6TMH - chains D and g of the 21 polymer chains in the assembly; structure by electron microscopy, 3.10 A resolution.

Chain D:
Name: ATP synthase subunit beta
Organism: Toxoplasma gondii (strain ATCC 50853 / GT1)
Notes: EC 7.1.2.2
UniProtKB: A0A125YYY4 (A0A125YYY4_TOXGG); residue numbers follow UniProt; this construct covers 1-560
Amino-acid sequence (560 residues; numbered 1 to 560; the number before each row is that of its first residue):
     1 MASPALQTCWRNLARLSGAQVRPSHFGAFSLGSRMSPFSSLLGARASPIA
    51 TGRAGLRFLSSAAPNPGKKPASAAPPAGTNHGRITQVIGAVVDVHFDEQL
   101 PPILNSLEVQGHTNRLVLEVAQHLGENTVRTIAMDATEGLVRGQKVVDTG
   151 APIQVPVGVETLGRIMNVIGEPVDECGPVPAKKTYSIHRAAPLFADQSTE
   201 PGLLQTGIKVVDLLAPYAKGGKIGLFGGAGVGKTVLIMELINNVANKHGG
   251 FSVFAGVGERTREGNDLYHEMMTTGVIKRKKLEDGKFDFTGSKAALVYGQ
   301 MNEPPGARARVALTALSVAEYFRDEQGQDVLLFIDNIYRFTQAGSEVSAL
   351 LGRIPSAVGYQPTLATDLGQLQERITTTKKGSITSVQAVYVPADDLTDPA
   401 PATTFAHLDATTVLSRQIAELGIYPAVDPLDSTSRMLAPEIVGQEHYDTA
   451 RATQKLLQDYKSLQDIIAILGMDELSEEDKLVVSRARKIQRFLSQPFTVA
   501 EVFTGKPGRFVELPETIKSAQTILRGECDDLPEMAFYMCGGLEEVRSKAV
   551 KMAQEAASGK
Disordered / not traced: 1-79, 555-560
Ion coordination: Mg2+: Thr-234 (together with ADP)
Ligand contacts:
  - ADP (adenosine-5'-diphosphate): Gly-228, Ala-229, Gly-230, Val-231, Gly-232, Lys-233, Thr-234, Val-235, Arg-260, Tyr-424, Phe-497, Ala-500, Phe-503, Thr-504
  - ATP (adenosine-5'-triphosphate): Ser-434, Arg-435, Tyr-447, Arg-451

Chain g:
Name: ATP synthase subunit gamma
Organism: Toxoplasma gondii (strain ATCC 50853 / GT1)
UniProtKB: A0A125YUH0 (A0A125YUH0_TOXGG); residues 1-314 here = UniProt positions 1-314
Amino-acid sequence (314 residues; row label = number of the first residue in the row):
     1 MAGLASLSSVGALRGMRLVPAAHLLPLHSAFGQQTRNFGAGDLKIVAARM
    51 KSVKSIQKITKAMKMVAASKLRMDQRRLENGLPFATPVQKLVQRIPVDPK
   101 EKGTLAVLALSSDKGLCGGVNSFVAKQARIVIKENEMAGNAVQVYGVGDK
   151 IRSALQRTFGDRFKRIMTEVTRFPWNFGQACIIADRLMQDNPARLMVIYN
   201 HFKSAVAYDTLTLNVLTPTQAAQSAKEQLNTFEFEPEKTDVWKDLQDFYY
   251 ACTVFGCMLDNIASEQSARMSAMDNASTNAGEMISSLTLRYNRARQAKIT
   301 TELVEIISGANALE
Disordered / not traced: 1-41, 314

Interface between chain D and chain g:
Contacting residue pairs (15; chain D residue first):
  Ile-354(D) / Ala-312(g)  hydrophobic
  Asp-465(D) / Arg-49(g)  salt bridge
  Ala-468(D) / Asn-279(g)  hydrogen bond (backbone-side chain)
  Ala-468(D) / Met-283(g)  hydrophobic
  Ile-469(D) / Ala-276(g)
  Ile-469(D) / Asn-279(g)  hydrogen bond (backbone-side chain)
  Ile-469(D) / Met-283(g)  hydrophobic
  Asp-473(D) / Gly-118(g)
  Asp-473(D) / Gly-119(g)
  Glu-474(D) / Leu-116(g)
  Glu-477(D) / Arg-129(g)  salt bridge
  Glu-477(D) / Ala-154(g)
  Glu-477(D) / Arg-157(g)
  Glu-478(D) / Arg-157(g)
  Lys-480(D) / Ser-122(g)
Also at the interface, not in a pair above, chain D (11 interface residues in all): Pro-355, Leu-481
Also at the interface, not in a pair above, chain g (16 interface residues in all): Ile-56, Gly-115, Lys-150, Ser-308

Overview:
The interface between chain D and chain g involves 11 residues on one side and 16 on the other; the contacts
include 2 hydrogen bonds and 2 salt bridges. Polar pairs include Asp-465(D)/Arg-49(g), Glu-477(D)/Arg-129(g)
and Ala-468(D)/Asn-279(g). Bound to chain D: ATP and ADP.
Here chain D is ATP synthase subunit beta and chain g is ATP synthase subunit gamma, both from Toxoplasma
gondii (strain ATCC 50853 / GT1). Entry 6TMH (Cryo-EM structure of Toxoplasma gondii mitochondrial ATP
synthase dimer, OSCP/F1/c-ring model) was determined by electron microscopy together with 6TMG, 6TMI, 6TMJ,
6TMK and 6TML from the same study.
